PDB entry 7KIE | X-ray diffraction, 2.47 A resolution | chain A

== Chain A ==
Name: Fibroblast growth factor receptor 2
From: Homo sapiens
Notes: EC 2.7.10.1; fragment: Kinase domain, residues 461-768
UniProtKB: P21802 (FGFR2_HUMAN); residue numbers follow UniProt; this construct covers 461-768
Sequence (308 residues; each row starts with the number of its first residue):
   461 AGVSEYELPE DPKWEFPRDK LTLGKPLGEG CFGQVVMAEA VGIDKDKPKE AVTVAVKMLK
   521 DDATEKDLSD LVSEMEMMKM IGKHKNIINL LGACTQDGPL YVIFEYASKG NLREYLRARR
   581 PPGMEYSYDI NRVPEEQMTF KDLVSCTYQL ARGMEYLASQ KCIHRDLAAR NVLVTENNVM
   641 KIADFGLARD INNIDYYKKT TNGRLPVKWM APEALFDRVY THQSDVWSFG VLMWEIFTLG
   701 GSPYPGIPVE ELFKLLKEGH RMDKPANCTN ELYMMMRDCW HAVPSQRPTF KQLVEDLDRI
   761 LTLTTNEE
Not modelled in the structure: 461-465, 584-593, 767-768
Differences from the reference sequence: engineered mutation Phe-564 (Val in P21802)
UniProt features mapped onto this chain:
  - active site: Asp-626 (Proton acceptor)
  - binding site (ATP): Leu-487 to Val-495, Lys-517, Glu-565 to Ala-567, Asn-571
  - modified residue (Phosphotyrosine): Tyr-466, Tyr-586, Tyr-588, Tyr-656, Tyr-657
  - natural variant: Lys-526 (K526E: In FSPC), Asn-549 (N549H: In CS), Glu-565 (E565G: In PS), Arg-612 (R612T: In a lung adenocarcinoma sample), Ala-628 (A628T: In LADD1), Lys-641 (K641R: In PS), Ala-648 (A648T: In LADD1), Arg-649 to Asp-650 (sequence variant, change not given here; In LADD1), Lys-659 (K659N: In craniosynostosis), Gly-663 (G663E: In PS), Arg-678 (R678G: In CS)
  - mutagenesis: Asn-549 (N549T: Constitutive kinase activity), Glu-565 (E565A: Constitutive kinase activity), Tyr-656 to Tyr-657 (Loss of kinase activity)
Covalent attachments: compound WF7 linked to Cys-491
Ligand contacts:
  - citrate anion (FLC): Lys-526, Asp-530, Arg-625, Leu-647, Arg-649, Thr-660, Thr-661, Asn-662, Gly-663, Arg-664, Leu-665
  - WF7 (N-{4-[(E)-2-{4-(4-methylpiperazin-1-yl)-6-[(5-methyl-1H-pyrazol-3-yl)amino]pyrimidin-2-yl}ethenyl]phenyl}prop-2-enamide): Leu-487, Gly-488, Glu-489, Gly-490, Gly-493, Val-495, Ala-515, Ile-548, Phe-564, Glu-565, Tyr-566, Ala-567, Ser-568, Lys-569, Gly-570, Leu-633

== In short ==
Bound to chain A: citrate anion. Covalently linked compound WF7: at Cys-491. Curated annotation (UniProt)
lists active-site residue Asp-626, 14 ATP-binding residues and 4 mutagenesis sites.
Chain A is Fibroblast growth factor receptor 2 (Homo sapiens); the structure, Crystal structure of FGFR2
kinase domain gatekeeper mutant V564F in complex with covalent compound 3, was determined by X-ray diffraction
together with 7KIA from the same study.
